3NZ6 - chain X; structure by X-ray diffraction, 2.00 A resolution.

== Chain X ==
Protein: Dihydrofolate reductase
Organism: Pneumocystis carinii
Notes: EC 1.5.1.3
UniProt: P16184 (DYR_PNECA); numbering as in UniProt (aligned over 1-206)
Amino-acid sequence (206 residues; numbered 1 to 206; the number before each row is that of its first residue):
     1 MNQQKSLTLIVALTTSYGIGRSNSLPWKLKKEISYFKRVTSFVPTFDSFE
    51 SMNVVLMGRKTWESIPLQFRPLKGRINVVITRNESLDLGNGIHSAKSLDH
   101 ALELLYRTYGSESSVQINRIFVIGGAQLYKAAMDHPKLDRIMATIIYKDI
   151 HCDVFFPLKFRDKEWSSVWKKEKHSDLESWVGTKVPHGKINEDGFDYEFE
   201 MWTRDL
UniProt features mapped onto this chain:
  - binding site (NADP(+)): Ala-12, Gly-18 to Ser-24, Arg-59 to Thr-61, Thr-81 to Asn-83, Gly-124 to Ala-131
  - binding site (substrate): Glu-32 to Lys-37, Arg-75
Residues lining bound ligands:
  - D2J (6-{3-[(2,4-diamino-5-methylpyrido[2,3-d]pyrimidin-6-yl)methyl]-4-methoxyphenoxy}hexanoic acid): Ile-10, Val-11, Ala-12, Leu-25, Glu-32, Ile-33, Phe-36, Lys-37, Ser-64, Ile-65, Pro-66, Phe-69, Leu-72, Arg-75, Ile-123, Tyr-129, Thr-144
  - NADPH (NDP; NADPH dihydro-nicotinamide-adenine-dinucleotide phosphate): Val-11, Ala-12, Ile-19, Gly-20, Arg-21, Asn-23, Ser-24, Leu-25, Trp-27, Gly-58, Arg-59, Lys-60, Thr-61, Ser-64, Ile-80, Thr-81, Arg-82, Asn-83, Lys-96, Ser-97, Ile-123, Gly-124, Gly-125, Ala-126, Gln-127, Leu-128, Tyr-129, Ala-131, Val-154
What the authors report for this chain:
  - binding site for D2J: Trp-27, Glu-32, Arg-75, Tyr-129
  - contacts within the chain: Phe-69/Arg-75 (water-mediated contact)
  - conformationally variable residues (order/disorder transition): Asn-83 to Gly-89

== Summary ==
Ligands of chain X: compound D2J and NADPH. Curated annotation (UniProt) lists 22 NADP+-binding residues and 7
substrate-binding residues. The paper reports a binding site for D2J at Trp-27, Glu-32 and Arg-75 among
others; conformational variability at Asn-83.
Chain X is Dihydrofolate reductase (Pneumocystis carinii); the structure, Structural Analysis of Pneumocystis
carinii and Human DHFR Complexes with NADPH and a Series of Five ..., was determined by X-ray diffraction
together with 3NZ9, 3NZA, 3NZB, 3NZC and 3NZD from the same study.
